PDB entry 7ZDG | electron microscopy, 2.77 A resolution | chains C and D

Chain C:
Protein: ATP-binding/permease protein CydC
From: Escherichia coli K-12
Reference sequence: P23886 (CYDC_ECOLI); numbering as in UniProt (aligned over 1-573)
Amino-acid sequence (573 residues; numbered 1 to 573; the number before each row is that of its first residue):
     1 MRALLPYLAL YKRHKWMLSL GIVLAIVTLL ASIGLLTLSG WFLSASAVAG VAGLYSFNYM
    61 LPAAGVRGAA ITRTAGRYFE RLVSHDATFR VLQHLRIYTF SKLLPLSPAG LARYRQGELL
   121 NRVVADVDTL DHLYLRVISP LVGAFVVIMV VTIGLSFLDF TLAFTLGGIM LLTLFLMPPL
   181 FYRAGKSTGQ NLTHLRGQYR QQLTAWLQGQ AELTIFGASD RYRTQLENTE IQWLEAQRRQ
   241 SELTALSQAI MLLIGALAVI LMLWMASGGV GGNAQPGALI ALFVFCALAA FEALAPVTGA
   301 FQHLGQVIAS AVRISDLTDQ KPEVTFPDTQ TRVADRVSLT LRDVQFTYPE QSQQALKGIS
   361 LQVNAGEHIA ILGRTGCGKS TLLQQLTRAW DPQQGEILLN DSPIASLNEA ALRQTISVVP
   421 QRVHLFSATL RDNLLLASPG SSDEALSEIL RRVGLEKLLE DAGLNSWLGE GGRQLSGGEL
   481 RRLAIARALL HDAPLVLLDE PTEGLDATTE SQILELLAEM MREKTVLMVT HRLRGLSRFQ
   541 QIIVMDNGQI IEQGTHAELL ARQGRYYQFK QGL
Disordered / not traced: 113-115
Metal / ion sites: heme b/c Fe: His-85 (shared with His-312(D) of chain D)
Ligand contacts: heme b/c (HEB): Arg-81, His-85, Thr-88, Phe-89, Asp-131, His-132, Leu-135, Arg-136
Swiss-Prot annotation at these positions:
  - binding site (ATP): Gly-373 to Ser-380
Reported in the primary citation:
  - heme b/c coordination: His-85
  - binding site for heme b/c: Arg-81, Arg-136 (from molecular simulation)

Chain D:
Protein: ATP-binding/permease protein CydD
From: Escherichia coli K-12
Reference sequence: P29018 (CYDD_ECOLI); residues 1-588 here = UniProt positions 1-588
Amino-acid sequence (588 residues; row label = number of the first residue in the row):
     1 MNKSRQKELT RWLKQQSVIS QRWLNISRLL GFVSGILIIA QAWFMARILQ HMIMENIPRE
    61 ALLLPFTLLV LTFVLRAWVV WLRERVGYHA GQHIRFAIRR QVLDRLQQAG PAWIQGKPAG
   121 SWATLVLEQI DDMHDYYARY LPQMALAVSV PLLIVVAIFP SNWAAALILL GTAPLIPLFM
   181 ALVGMGAADA NRRNFLALAR LSGHFLDRLR GMETLRIFGR GEAEIESIRS ASEDFRQRTM
   241 EVLRLAFLSS GILEFFTSLS IALVAVYFGF SYLGELDFGH YDTGVTLAAG FLALILAPEF
   301 FQPLRDLGTF YHAKAQAVGA ADSLKTFMET PLAHPQRGEA ELASTDPVTI EAEELFITSP
   361 EGKTLAGPLN FTLPAGQRAV LVGRSGSGKS SLLNALSGFL SYQGSLRING IELRDLSPES
   421 WRKHLSWVGQ NPQLPAATLR DNVLLARPDA SEQELQAALD NAWVSEFLPL LPQGVDTPVG
   481 DQAARLSVGQ AQRVAVARAL LNPCSLLLLD EPAASLDAHS EQRVMEALNA ASLRQTTLMV
   541 THQLEDLADW DVIWVMQDGR IIEQGRYAEL SVAGGPFATL LAHRQEEI
Disordered / not traced: 1
Metal / ion sites: heme b/c Fe: His-312 (shared with His-85(C) of chain C)
Ligand contacts: heme b/c (HEB): Asn-191, Asn-194, Phe-195, Leu-198, Thr-239, Leu-243, Ala-246, Phe-247, Ser-250, Gly-308, Thr-309, Tyr-311, His-312
Swiss-Prot annotation at these positions:
  - binding site (ATP): Leu-373 to Val-380
  - mutagenesis: Arg-210 (R210G: Exhibits significantly lower levels of cytochrome d than the wild-type; when associated with G-216; R210K: Does not affect cytochrome d levels; when associated with K-216), Arg-216 (R216G: Exhibits significantly lower levels of cytochrome d than the wild-type; when associated with G-210; R216K: Does not affect cytochrome d levels; when associated with K-210), Arg-238 (R238G: Exhibits significantly lower levels of cytochrome d than the wild-type; when associated with G-244; R238H: Does not affect cytochrome d levels; when associated with H-244), Arg-244 (R244G: Exhibits significantly lower levels of cytochrome d than the wild-type; when associated with G-238; R244H: Does not affect cytochrome d levels; when associated with H-238)
Reported in the primary citation:
  - conformationally variable residues (helix shift, side-chain flip): Ala-164 to Phe-195
  - binding site for heme b/c: Phe-195, Tyr-311
  - heme b/c coordination: His-312

How chain C and chain D interact:
Residue-residue contacts - 237 pairs, chain C then chain D:
  Leu-35(C) with Ser-258(D)
  Ser-39(C) with Ile-261(D); Ala-265(D); Leu-294(D)
  Gly-40(C) with Phe-291(D); Leu-294(D)
  Phe-42(C) with Ala-265(D); Gly-269(D)
  Leu-43(C) with Ala-265(D), hydrophobic; Tyr-272(D); Leu-287(D); Gly-290(D); Leu-294(D), hydrophobic
  Ser-44(C) with Ile-53(D); Phe-291(D)
  Ser-46(C) with Gly-269(D), hydrogen bond (side chain-backbone); Tyr-272(D); Leu-273(D)
  Ala-47(C) with Met-54(D); Tyr-272(D), hydrophobic; Leu-287(D), hydrophobic
  Val-48(C) with Ile-53(D), hydrophobic
  Gly-50(C) with Tyr-272(D); Leu-273(D)
  Val-51(C) with Tyr-272(D), hydrogen bond (backbone-backbone); Leu-273(D)
  Leu-54(C) with Leu-273(D); Glu-275(D)
  Phe-57(C) with Leu-273(D), hydrophobic
  Tyr-59(C) with Phe-270(D), hydrophobic
  Ala-70(C) with Ser-258(D)
  Arg-73(C) with Glu-254(D), salt bridge; Thr-257(D); Ser-258(D); Arg-305(D)
  Thr-74(C) with Gly-251(D), hydrogen bond (side chain-backbone); Phe-255(D)
  Arg-77(C) with Ser-250(D); Glu-254(D), salt bridge
  Tyr-78(C) with Arg-244(D), hydrogen bond (side chain-backbone); Phe-247(D); Leu-248(D), hydrophobic
  Arg-81(C) with Phe-247(D)
  Leu-82(C) with Met-240(D), hydrophobic; Leu-243(D); Arg-244(D); Phe-247(D), hydrophobic
  His-85(C) with Phe-247(D)
  Asp-86(C) with Arg-236(D), salt bridge; Met-240(D)
  Phe-89(C) with Phe-235(D), hydrophobic; Arg-236(D); Thr-239(D); Met-240(D), hydrophobic
  Arg-90(C) with Arg-236(D)
  Gln-93(C) with Arg-229(D); Ser-232(D); Glu-233(D)
  Arg-96(C) with Phe-205(D)
  Ile-97(C) with Ile-225(D), hydrophobic; Ile-228(D), hydrophobic; Arg-229(D)
  Phe-100(C) with Arg-208(D); Leu-209(D), hydrophobic; Met-212(D), hydrophobic; Leu-215(D), hydrophobic; Gly-221(D); Ile-225(D), hydrophobic; Ile-228(D), hydrophobic
  Ser-101(C) with Ile-225(D)
  Leu-103(C) with Leu-209(D), hydrophobic; Met-212(D), hydrophobic
  Leu-104(C) with Gly-221(D)
  Ser-107(C) with Met-212(D), hydrogen bond (side chain-backbone); Glu-213(D); Arg-216(D)
  Pro-108(C) with Glu-213(D); Arg-216(D)
  Leu-111(C) with Met-212(D), hydrophobic
  Leu-120(C) with Leu-206(D); Leu-209(D); Arg-210(D)
  Asn-121(C) with Leu-206(D)
  Val-123(C) with Leu-209(D), hydrophobic
  Val-124(C) with Ser-202(D); Phe-205(D), hydrophobic; Leu-206(D), hydrophobic; Leu-209(D), hydrophobic
  Arg-136(C) with His-312(D)
  Arg-196(C) with Leu-127(D); Glu-128(D), salt bridge
  Tyr-199(C) with Arg-99(D); Leu-103(D); Leu-127(D), hydrophobic
  Arg-200(C) with Gly-120(D); Ala-123(D); Leu-127(D)
  Gln-201(C) with Asp-481(D)
  Leu-203(C) with Leu-103(D), hydrophobic; Ala-123(D), hydrophobic; Val-126(D), hydrophobic; Leu-127(D), hydrophobic
  Thr-204(C) with Ala-119(D); Gln-482(D)
  Trp-206(C) with Leu-103(D); Gln-107(D)
  Leu-207(C) with Leu-106(D), hydrophobic; Ile-114(D); Gln-115(D); Trp-122(D), hydrophobic
  Gln-208(C) with Gln-115(D); Ala-119(D); Gln-433(D)
  Gly-209(C) with Gln-433(D)
  Gln-210(C) with Ile-114(D)
  Ala-211(C) with Pro-111(D); Phe-399(D), hydrophobic; Trp-427(D), hydrophobic
  Glu-212(C) with Trp-427(D); Gln-433(D); Arg-498(D)
  Leu-213(C) with Pro-435(D), hydrophobic
  Thr-214(C) with Phe-399(D); Arg-422(D)
  Ile-215(C) with Phe-399(D), hydrophobic; Arg-422(D); Leu-425(D); Trp-427(D), hydrophobic
  Phe-216(C) with Leu-445(D); Ala-446(D), hydrophobic; Arg-498(D)
  Ala-218(C) with Leu-445(D), hydrophobic
  Ser-219(C) with Gln-107(D)
  Asp-220(C) with Gln-107(D), hydrogen bond
  Arg-221(C) with Leu-445(D)
  Tyr-222(C) with Pro-435(D); Ala-436(D); Leu-445(D)
  Arg-223(C) with Arg-100(D), hydrogen bond (side chain-backbone); Leu-103(D); Asp-104(D), salt bridge; Gln-107(D), hydrogen bond
  Glu-227(C) with Arg-100(D), salt bridge
  Glu-230(C) with Phe-96(D); Arg-99(D), salt bridge
  Trp-233(C) with Asp-131(D)
  Leu-234(C) with Tyr-88(D), hydrogen bond (backbone-side chain); Gln-92(D); Arg-95(D); Phe-96(D), hydrophobic
  Gln-237(C) with Tyr-88(D); Arg-95(D); Asp-131(D)
  Arg-238(C) with Tyr-88(D), hydrogen bond (backbone-side chain)
  Ser-241(C) with Glu-84(D); Tyr-88(D)
  Glu-242(C) with Arg-85(D), salt bridge
  Thr-244(C) with Glu-84(D); Arg-139(D)
  Ala-245(C) with Trp-81(D); Glu-84(D); Arg-85(D)
  Leu-246(C) with Trp-81(D)
  Gln-248(C) with Val-80(D); Glu-84(D), hydrogen bond; Arg-139(D)
  Ala-249(C) with Ala-77(D); Trp-81(D), hydrophobic
  Leu-252(C) with Phe-73(D); Arg-76(D); Ala-77(D); Val-80(D), hydrophobic
  Leu-253(C) with Phe-73(D); Ala-77(D), hydrophobic
  Ala-256(C) with Phe-73(D), hydrophobic
  Val-259(C) with Met-45(D), hydrophobic
  Ile-260(C) with Leu-69(D), hydrophobic
  Leu-263(C) with Ile-48(D), hydrophobic; Leu-49(D), hydrophobic; Met-52(D), hydrophobic; Phe-66(D), hydrophobic; Leu-69(D), hydrophobic
  Trp-264(C) with Arg-59(D), hydrogen bond (backbone-side chain)
  Met-265(C) with Arg-59(D)
  Ser-267(C) with Met-52(D), hydrogen bond; Arg-59(D)
  Gly-268(C) with Arg-59(D)
  Gln-275(C) with Asn-56(D), hydrogen bond
  Gly-277(C) with Ile-53(D)
  Ile-280(C) with Met-52(D), hydrophobic
  Ala-281(C) with Ile-53(D), hydrophobic; Phe-291(D), hydrophobic
  Val-284(C) with Leu-49(D), hydrophobic
  Phe-285(C) with Phe-291(D), hydrophobic; Leu-294(D), hydrophobic; Ile-295(D), hydrophobic
  Leu-288(C) with Met-45(D), hydrophobic
  Glu-292(C) with Arg-305(D), salt bridge
  Leu-372(C) with Ile-588(D), hydrophobic
  Gly-373(C) with Ile-588(D)
  Arg-374(C) with Ile-588(D)
  Thr-375(C) with Glu-587(D); Ile-588(D)
  Thr-387(C) with Arg-216(D), hydrogen bond (backbone-side chain)
  Ala-389(C) with Arg-216(D)
  Arg-413(C) with Arg-216(D), hydrogen bond (side chain-backbone); Ile-217(D); Gly-219(D)
  Val-418(C) with Ile-217(D), hydrophobic
  His-424(C) with Asp-207(D), salt bridge; Arg-210(D); Gly-211(D); Thr-214(D)
  Phe-426(C) with Asp-207(D); Arg-208(D); Gly-211(D); Leu-215(D), hydrophobic
  Ser-427(C) with Asp-207(D), hydrogen bond (backbone-side chain)
  Leu-436(C) with Phe-218(D), hydrophobic; Arg-220(D), hydrogen bond (backbone-side chain)
  Ala-437(C) with Phe-218(D), hydrophobic
  Pro-439(C) with Arg-220(D)
  Arg-487(C) with Phe-218(D)
  His-491(C) with Phe-218(D)
  Leu-505(C) with His-583(D), hydrogen bond (backbone-side chain)
  Ala-507(C) with His-583(D)
  Glu-510(C) with His-583(D)
  His-531(C) with Glu-587(D), salt bridge; Ile-588(D), hydrogen bond (backbone-backbone)
  Arg-532(C) with His-583(D), hydrogen bond (side chain-backbone); Glu-586(D); Glu-587(D), salt bridge
  Leu-533(C) with Glu-586(D), hydrogen bond (backbone-backbone); Ile-588(D), hydrophobic
  Arg-534(C) with Glu-586(D)
  Phe-569(C) with Ile-588(D), hydrophobic
  Gly-572(C) with Gln-585(D)
Interface residues without a listed pair, chain C (139 interface residues in all): Thr-28, Leu-36, Ala-49, Gly-53, Val-66, Leu-92, Asp-128, Ala-205, Leu-226, Ile-231, Ala-278, Arg-388, Ile-416, Pro-420, Leu-425, Ala-428, Leu-435, Glu-470, Asp-506, Lys-570
Interface residues without a listed pair, chain D (124 interface residues in all): Gln-41, Glu-60, Leu-63, Val-70, Val-74, His-89, Leu-198, Leu-201, Glu-222, Glu-224, Ala-262, Phe-268, Gly-274, Pro-298, Arg-384, Ser-397, Pro-448

Overview:
The interface between chain C and chain D involves 139 residues on one side and 124 on the other; the contacts
include 22 hydrogen bonds and 12 salt bridges. Polar pairs include Arg-73(C)/Glu-254(D), Arg-77(C)/Glu-254(D)
and Asp-86(C)/Arg-236(D). The paper reports a binding site for heme b/c at Arg-81(C), Arg-136(C) and
Phe-195(D) among others; heme b/c coordination by His-85(C) and His-312(D).
Chain C is ATP-binding/permease protein CydC and chain D is ATP-binding/permease protein CydD, both from
Escherichia coli K-12; the structure, IF(heme/confined) conformation of CydDC (Dataset-5), was determined by
electron microscopy, deposited together with 7ZD5, 7ZDA, 7ZDB, 7ZDC, 7ZDE, 7ZDF and 10 further entries.
